6VQV - chains C and D of the 12 polymer chains in the assembly; structure by electron microscopy, 2.57 A resolution.

[Chain C]
Molecule: CRISPR-associated protein Csy1
Source organism: Pseudomonas aeruginosa
Reference sequence: Q02ML9 (CSY1_PSEAB); residue numbers follow UniProt; this construct covers 1-434
Sequence (434 residues; numbered 1 to 434; the number before each row is that of its first residue):
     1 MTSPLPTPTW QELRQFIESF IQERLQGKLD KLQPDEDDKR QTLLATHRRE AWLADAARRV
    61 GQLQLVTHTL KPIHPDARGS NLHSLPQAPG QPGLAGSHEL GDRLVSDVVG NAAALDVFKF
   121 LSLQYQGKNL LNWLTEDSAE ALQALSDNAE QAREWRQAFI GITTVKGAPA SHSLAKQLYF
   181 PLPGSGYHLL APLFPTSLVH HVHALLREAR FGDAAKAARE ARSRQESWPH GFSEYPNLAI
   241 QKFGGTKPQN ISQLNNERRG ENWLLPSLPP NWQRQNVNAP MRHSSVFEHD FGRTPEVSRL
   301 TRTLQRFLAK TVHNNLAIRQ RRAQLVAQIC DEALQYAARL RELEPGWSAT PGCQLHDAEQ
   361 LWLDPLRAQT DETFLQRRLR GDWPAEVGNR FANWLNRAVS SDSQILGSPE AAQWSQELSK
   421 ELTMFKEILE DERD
Unresolved in the structure: 1-12
From the paper describing this entry:
  - conformationally variable residues (loop rearrangement): Ser-223 to Ser-227

[Chain D]
Molecule: CRISPR-associated protein Csy2
Source organism: Pseudomonas aeruginosa
Reference sequence: B3G161 (B3G161_PSEAI); residue numbers follow UniProt; this construct covers 1-327
Sequence (327 residues; row label = number of the first residue in the row):
     1 MSVTDPEALL LLPRLSIQNA NAISSPLTWG FPSPGAFTGF VHALQRRVGI SLDIELDGVG
    61 IVCHRFEAQI SQPAGKRTKV FNLTRNPLNR DGSTAAIVEE GRAHLEVSLL LGVHGDGLDD
   121 HPAQEIARQV QEQAGAMRLA GGSILPWCNE RFPAPNAELL MLGGSDEQRR KNQRRLTRRL
   181 LPGFALVSRE ALLQQHLETL RTTLPEATTL DALLDLCRIN FEPPATSSEE EASPPDAAWQ
   241 VRDKPGWLVP IPAGYNALSP LYLPGEVRNA RDRETPLRFV ENLFGLGEWL SPHRVAALSD
   301 LLWYHHAEPD KGLYRWSTPR FVEHAIA
Unresolved in the structure: 1, 224-238, 323-327

[Chain C / chain D interface]
Pairs across the interface - 174 pairs, chain C then chain D:
  His-68(C) / Leu-258(D)
  His-68(C) / Glu-281(D)  salt bridge
  Pro-75(C) / Val-98(D)
  Leu-82(C) / Leu-258(D)  hydrophobic
  Leu-82(C) / Phe-279(D)  hydrophobic
  Ser-84(C) / Leu-258(D)
  Pro-86(C) / Glu-281(D)
  Gln-87(C) / Asn-256(D)  hydrogen bond (backbone-side chain)
  Ala-88(C) / Lys-311(D)  hydrogen bond (backbone-side chain)
  Pro-89(C) / Leu-283(D)  hydrophobic
  Pro-89(C) / Lys-311(D)  hydrogen bond (backbone-side chain)
  Pro-89(C) / Leu-313(D)
  Gln-91(C) / His-306(D)
  Gln-91(C) / Glu-308(D)  hydrogen bond
  Gln-91(C) / Arg-315(D)
  Pro-92(C) / Gln-194(D)  hydrogen bond (backbone-side chain)
  Gly-93(C) / Glu-190(D)
  Gly-93(C) / Leu-193(D)
  Gly-93(C) / Phe-284(D)
  Gly-93(C) / Gly-285(D)
  Leu-94(C) / Glu-190(D)
  Leu-94(C) / Ala-253(D)  hydrophobic
  Leu-94(C) / Leu-283(D)  hydrophobic
  Leu-94(C) / Phe-284(D)
  Leu-94(C) / Arg-315(D)
  Ala-95(C) / Ala-207(D)
  Ala-95(C) / Leu-283(D)
  Ala-95(C) / Phe-284(D)  hydrogen bond (backbone-backbone)
  Gly-96(C) / Thr-208(D)
  Ser-97(C) / Glu-281(D)  hydrogen bond
  Glu-99(C) / Glu-206(D)
  Arg-103(C) / Glu-206(D)  salt bridge
  Pro-169(C) / Tyr-262(D)  hydrophobic
  Pro-169(C) / Val-267(D)
  Ala-170(C) / Val-267(D)  hydrophobic
  Ala-170(C) / Phe-279(D)
  Ser-171(C) / Val-267(D)
  Ser-171(C) / Asn-269(D)
  His-172(C) / Asn-269(D)
  Gln-177(C) / Asn-269(D)  hydrogen bond (side chain-backbone)
  Gln-177(C) / Ala-270(D)
  Gln-177(C) / Arg-271(D)  hydrogen bond (side chain-backbone)
  Leu-178(C) / Tyr-255(D)
  Leu-178(C) / Arg-271(D)
  Tyr-179(C) / Arg-271(D)
  Tyr-179(C) / Asp-272(D)  hydrogen bond
  Phe-180(C) / His-305(D)
  Phe-180(C) / Ala-307(D)  hydrophobic
  Phe-180(C) / Tyr-314(D)  hydrophobic
  Phe-180(C) / Arg-315(D)
  Pro-181(C) / His-305(D)
  Pro-183(C) / Ala-307(D)
  Tyr-187(C) / His-42(D)  hydrogen bond
  Tyr-187(C) / Arg-46(D)  hydrogen bond
  Tyr-187(C) / Thr-275(D)
  Tyr-187(C) / Pro-276(D)
  His-188(C) / Leu-261(D)
  His-188(C) / Thr-275(D)
  His-188(C) / Pro-276(D)
  His-188(C) / Pro-309(D)
  His-188(C) / Tyr-314(D)  hydrogen bond
  Leu-189(C) / Ala-270(D)  hydrophobic
  Leu-189(C) / Arg-271(D)
  Leu-189(C) / Asp-272(D)
  Leu-189(C) / Thr-275(D)
  Leu-189(C) / Pro-276(D)  hydrogen bond (backbone-backbone)
  Leu-189(C) / Leu-277(D)
  Leu-189(C) / Arg-278(D)  hydrogen bond (backbone-backbone)
  Leu-190(C) / Tyr-255(D)  hydrophobic
  Leu-190(C) / Arg-278(D)
  Leu-190(C) / Val-280(D)  hydrophobic
  Leu-190(C) / Tyr-314(D)  hydrophobic
  Ala-191(C) / Arg-278(D)  hydrogen bond (backbone-backbone)
  Ala-191(C) / Phe-279(D)
  Ala-191(C) / Val-280(D)  hydrogen bond (backbone-backbone)
  Pro-192(C) / Val-280(D)
  Leu-193(C) / Leu-258(D)  hydrophobic
  Leu-193(C) / Val-280(D)  hydrogen bond (backbone-backbone)
  Phe-194(C) / Pro-26(D)  hydrophobic
  Pro-195(C) / Pro-26(D)
  Val-199(C) / Leu-27(D)  hydrophobic
  His-201(C) / Glu-206(D)  salt bridge
  Val-202(C) / Leu-27(D)  hydrophobic
  Arg-210(C) / Thr-78(D)
  Ala-218(C) / Trp-239(D)
  Ala-221(C) / Trp-239(D)
  Arg-222(C) / Ile-219(D)
  Arg-222(C) / Trp-239(D)
  Glu-226(C) / Trp-239(D)  hydrogen bond (backbone-side chain)
  Ser-227(C) / Phe-221(D)
  Ser-227(C) / Glu-222(D)  hydrogen bond (side chain-backbone)
  Trp-228(C) / Phe-221(D)
  Pro-229(C) / Phe-221(D)  hydrophobic
  Gly-231(C) / Ile-219(D)
  Phe-232(C) / Arg-218(D)
  Phe-232(C) / Ile-219(D)  hydrogen bond (backbone-backbone)
  Phe-232(C) / Trp-239(D)  hydrophobic
  Ser-233(C) / Leu-216(D)
  Ser-233(C) / Arg-218(D)
  Glu-234(C) / Arg-77(D)  salt bridge
  Glu-234(C) / Leu-216(D)
  Glu-234(C) / Cys-217(D)  hydrogen bond
  Tyr-235(C) / Ala-212(D)
  Tyr-235(C) / Leu-216(D)  hydrophobic
  Pro-236(C) / Cys-217(D)
  Asn-237(C) / Trp-29(D)  hydrogen bond (backbone-side chain)
  Asn-237(C) / Lys-79(D)
  Leu-238(C) / Thr-78(D)
  Leu-238(C) / Lys-79(D)  hydrogen bond (backbone-backbone)
  Ala-239(C) / Trp-29(D)
  Ala-239(C) / Lys-79(D)
  Ala-239(C) / Phe-81(D)  hydrophobic
  Ile-240(C) / Thr-78(D)
  Ile-240(C) / Lys-79(D)  hydrogen bond (backbone-backbone)
  Ile-240(C) / Phe-81(D)
  Gln-241(C) / Glu-99(D)
  Lys-242(C) / Glu-99(D)
  Gly-244(C) / Ile-97(D)
  Asn-262(C) / Pro-26(D)  hydrogen bond (side chain-backbone)
  Leu-264(C) / Ile-23(D)  hydrophobic
  Leu-264(C) / Pro-26(D)
  Leu-264(C) / Leu-27(D)
  Leu-264(C) / Thr-28(D)
  Leu-264(C) / Trp-29(D)
  Leu-264(C) / Phe-81(D)  hydrophobic
  Leu-265(C) / Leu-27(D)  hydrogen bond (backbone-backbone)
  Leu-265(C) / Thr-28(D)
  Leu-265(C) / Trp-29(D)  hydrogen bond (backbone-backbone)
  Leu-265(C) / Asp-215(D)
  Pro-266(C) / Trp-29(D)
  Pro-266(C) / Pro-250(D)
  Ser-267(C) / Thr-28(D)
  Ser-267(C) / Trp-29(D)  hydrogen bond (backbone-backbone)
  Ser-267(C) / Phe-31(D)  hydrogen bond (backbone-backbone)
  Ser-267(C) / Val-249(D)
  Ser-267(C) / Pro-250(D)  hydrogen bond (side chain-backbone)
  Leu-268(C) / Gly-30(D)
  Leu-268(C) / Phe-66(D)  hydrophobic
  Leu-268(C) / Trp-247(D)  hydrogen bond (backbone-side chain)
  Leu-268(C) / Val-249(D)
  Leu-268(C) / Trp-289(D)
  Pro-269(C) / Cys-63(D)  hydrophobic
  Pro-269(C) / Trp-247(D)
  Pro-269(C) / Trp-289(D)
  Pro-270(C) / Phe-184(D)  hydrophobic
  Pro-270(C) / Trp-247(D)  hydrophobic
  Pro-270(C) / Trp-289(D)
  Asn-271(C) / Cys-63(D)
  Asn-271(C) / His-64(D)  hydrogen bond (side chain-backbone)
  Asn-271(C) / Pro-182(D)
  Asn-271(C) / Phe-184(D)
  Trp-272(C) / Ile-70(D)  hydrophobic
  Arg-274(C) / Arg-65(D)
  Arg-299(C) / Lys-244(D)
  Phe-307(C) / Glu-222(D)
  Phe-307(C) / Gln-240(D)
  Arg-321(C) / Asp-243(D)
  Gln-328(C) / Arg-294(D)
  Asp-331(C) / His-293(D)
  Asp-331(C) / Arg-294(D)  salt bridge
  Leu-334(C) / Leu-181(D)
  Leu-334(C) / His-293(D)
  Gln-335(C) / Leu-181(D)  hydrogen bond (side chain-backbone)
  Gln-335(C) / Pro-182(D)
  Gln-335(C) / Gly-183(D)
  Gln-335(C) / Phe-184(D)
  Gln-335(C) / Ser-291(D)  hydrogen bond
  Ala-338(C) / Leu-181(D)  hydrophobic
  Ala-338(C) / Pro-182(D)  hydrophobic
  Arg-341(C) / Arg-178(D)
  Pro-345(C) / Arg-151(D)
  Asp-431(C) / Lys-171(D)  salt bridge
  Asp-431(C) / Arg-178(D)  hydrogen bond (backbone-side chain)
  Glu-432(C) / Arg-178(D)
Other interface residues (no listed pair), chain C (98 interface residues in all): Ile-73, His-74, Ser-80, Gly-90, His-98, Leu-182, Leu-198, Arg-219, Gln-225, His-230, Trp-263, Asn-276, Thr-303, Gln-324, Glu-427
Other interface residues (no listed pair), chain D (93 interface residues in all): Ser-25, Val-80, Arg-174, Thr-209, Pro-223, Ile-251, Ala-257, Glu-266, Asn-282, Trp-316

[Overview]
98 residues of chain C face 93 of chain D across their interface; the contacts include 36 hydrogen bonds and 6
salt bridges. Polar contacts include His-68(C)/Glu-281(D), Arg-103(C)/Glu-206(D) and His-201(C)/Glu-206(D).
From the paper: conformational variability at Ser-223(C).
Here chain C is CRISPR-associated protein Csy1 and chain D is CRISPR-associated protein Csy2, both from
Pseudomonas aeruginosa. Entry 6VQV (Type I-F CRISPR-Csy complex with its inhibitor AcrF9) was determined by
electron microscopy, deposited together with 6VQW and 6VQX.
